8ROJ - chains A and B; structure by X-ray diffraction, 3.00 A resolution.

== Chain A ==
Molecule: Structural maintenance of chromosomes protein 3
From: Homo sapiens
UniProt: Q9UQE7 (SMC3_HUMAN); residue numbers follow UniProt; this construct covers 1-211, 979-1217
Amino-acid sequence (462 residues; each row starts with the number of its first residue; note: 755 numbers in that range are skipped by the numbering (no residue carries them; nothing is unmodelled there)):
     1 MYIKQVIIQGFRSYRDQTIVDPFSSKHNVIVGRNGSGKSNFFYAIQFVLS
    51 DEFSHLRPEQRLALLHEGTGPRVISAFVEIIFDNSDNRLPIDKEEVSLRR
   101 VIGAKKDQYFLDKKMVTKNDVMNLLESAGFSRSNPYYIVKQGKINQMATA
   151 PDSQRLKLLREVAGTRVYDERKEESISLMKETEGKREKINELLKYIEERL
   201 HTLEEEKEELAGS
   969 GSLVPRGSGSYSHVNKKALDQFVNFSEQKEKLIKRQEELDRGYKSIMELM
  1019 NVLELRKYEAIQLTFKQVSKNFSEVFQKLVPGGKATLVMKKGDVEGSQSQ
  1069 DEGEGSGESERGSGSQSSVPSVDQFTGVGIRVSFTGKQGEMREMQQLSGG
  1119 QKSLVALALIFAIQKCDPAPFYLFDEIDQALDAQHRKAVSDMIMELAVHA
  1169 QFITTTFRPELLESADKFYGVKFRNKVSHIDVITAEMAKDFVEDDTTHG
Disordered / not traced: 969-981, 1060-1092, 1104-1106, 1211-1217
Sequence notes: linker (212-213, 969-978)
Curated features (UniProtKB/Swiss-Prot):
  - binding site (ATP): G32 to S39
  - modified residue: K105 (N6-acetyllysine), K106 (N6-acetyllysine), K140 (N6-acetyllysine), S1013 (Phosphoserine), S1065 (Phosphoserine), S1067 (Phosphoserine), S1074 (Phosphoserine), S1083 (Phosphoserine), K1190 (N6-acetyllysine)
  - mutagenesis: K105 (K105A: 20% loss of sister chromatid cohesion, no effect on cohesin complex assembly; when associated with A-106; K105Q: No effect on sister chromatid cohesion, nor on cohesin complex assembly ...), K106 (K106A: 20% loss of sister chromatid cohesion, no effect on cohesin complex assembly; when associated with A-105; K106Q: No effect on sister chromatid cohesion, nor on cohesin complex assembly ...)
Metal / ion sites: Mg2+: S39 (together with ADP)
Ligand contacts: ADP (adenosine-5'-diphosphate): R12, S13, R33, N34, G35, S36, G37, K38, S39, N40, A63, L65, H66, E67, F1191

== Chain B ==
Molecule: Double-strand-break repair protein rad21 homolog
From: Homo sapiens
UniProt: O60216 (RAD21_HUMAN); residue numbers follow UniProt; this construct covers 1-102
Amino-acid sequence (110 residues; numbered 1 to 110; the number before each row is that of its first residue):
     1 MFYAHFVLSKRGPLAKIWLAAHWDKKLTKAHVFECNLESSVESIISPKVK
    51 MALRTSGHLLLGVVRIYHRKAKYLLADCNEAFIKIKMAFRPGVVDLPEEN
   101 REGSLEVLFQ
Disordered / not traced: 1-10, 91-110
Sequence notes: expression tag (103-110)
Curated features (UniProtKB/Swiss-Prot):
  - modified residue: S46 (Phosphoserine)
  - cross-link: K48 (Glycyl lysine isopeptide (Lys-Gly) (interchain with G-Cter in SUMO2))

== How chain A and chain B interact ==
Residue-residue contacts - 94 pairs, chain A then chain B:
  N87(A) with K26(B)
  P90(A) with W23(B); K26(B)
  I91(A) with K26(B)
  D92(A) with K26(B), salt bridge
  D120(A) with W23(B)
  N123(A) with H22(B)
  E126(A) with W18(B); H22(B)
  S127(A) with W18(B), hydrogen bond (backbone-side chain); H22(B)
  S131(A) with R54(B), hydrogen bond
  V162(A) with R54(B)
  A163(A) with L53(B); R54(B), hydrogen bond (backbone-backbone)
  G164(A) with R54(B)
  T165(A) with L53(B)
  V167(A) with R54(B)
  Y168(A) with L53(B), hydrophobic
  R171(A) with A21(B), hydrogen bond (side chain-backbone); H22(B), hydrogen bond; G57(B); H58(B), hydrogen bond; L61(B)
  E174(A) with L61(B)
  S175(A) with L60(B); L61(B); V64(B)
  L178(A) with V64(B), hydrophobic; H68(B)
  M179(A) with V64(B), hydrophobic
  E181(A) with H68(B), salt bridge
  T182(A) with Y67(B); H68(B), hydrogen bond
  K185(A) with H68(B); K72(B); L75(B)
  R186(A) with Y67(B)
  I189(A) with A71(B); L74(B), hydrophobic; L75(B); C78(B), hydrophobic
  L192(A) with C78(B); N79(B)
  Y195(A) with F82(B), hydrophobic
  I196(A) with C78(B); F82(B), hydrophobic
  R199(A) with F82(B); I85(B); K86(B); F89(B)
  L203(A) with F89(B), hydrophobic
  V982(A) with F89(B), hydrogen bond (backbone-backbone); R90(B)
  N983(A) with A88(B); F89(B), hydrogen bond (backbone-backbone); R90(B)
  K985(A) with A88(B)
  A986(A) with A88(B), hydrogen bond (backbone-backbone); F89(B), hydrophobic
  F993(A) with K84(B); I85(B), hydrophobic
  Q996(A) with A81(B); K84(B)
  L1000(A) with C78(B), hydrophobic
  R1003(A) with F33(B); Y73(B); L74(B); D77(B), salt bridge
  Q1004(A) with L74(B)
  E1006(A) with K70(B), salt bridge
  L1007(A) with Y67(B); K70(B); A71(B), hydrophobic
  R1009(A) with E38(B), salt bridge
  Y1011(A) with Y67(B)
  S1013(A) with E38(B); V41(B)
  I1014(A) with V63(B), hydrophobic; V64(B), hydrophobic; Y67(B), hydrophobic
  E1016(A) with E42(B); I45(B)
  L1017(A) with I44(B), hydrophobic; I45(B), hydrophobic; L60(B), hydrophobic
  V1020(A) with I45(B), hydrophobic
  L1021(A) with S56(B)
  R1024(A) with I45(B), hydrogen bond (side chain-backbone); P47(B)
  A1028(A) with L53(B), hydrophobic
  I1029(A) with L53(B), hydrophobic
  L1031(A) with K50(B)
  D1135(A) with R54(B), salt bridge
Other interface residues (no listed pair), chain A (66 interface residues in all): L124, S133, N134, K172, E183, K188, L193, T202, G1010, M1018, K1025, T1032
Other interface residues (no listed pair), chain B (47 interface residues in all): L19, C35, L37, M51, A52, R65

== Overview ==
Chain A and chain B form an interface of 66 and 47 residues respectively; the contacts include 11 hydrogen
bonds and 6 salt bridges. Polar contacts include D92(A)-K26(B), E181(A)-H68(B) and R1003(A)-D77(B). Ligands of
chain A: ADP.
Here chain A is Structural maintenance of chromosomes protein 3 and chain B is Double-strand-break repair
protein rad21 homolog, both from Homo sapiens. Entry 8ROJ (Human cohesin SMC3-HD/RAD21-N complex -
ADP-Mg-bound conformation) was determined by X-ray diffraction, deposited together with 8P0A, 8PQ5, 8RO6,
8RO7, 8RO8, 8RO9 and 11 further entries.
